PDB entry 8K9G | electron microscopy, 3.49 A resolution | chains A and B of the 8 polymer chains in the assembly

Chain A:
Protein: Piwi domain-containing protein
Organism: Thermoflavifilum thermophilum
UniProt: A0A1I7NFD7 (A0A1I7NFD7_9BACT); residues 1-507 here = UniProt positions 1-507
Sequence (507 residues; row label = number of the first residue in the row):
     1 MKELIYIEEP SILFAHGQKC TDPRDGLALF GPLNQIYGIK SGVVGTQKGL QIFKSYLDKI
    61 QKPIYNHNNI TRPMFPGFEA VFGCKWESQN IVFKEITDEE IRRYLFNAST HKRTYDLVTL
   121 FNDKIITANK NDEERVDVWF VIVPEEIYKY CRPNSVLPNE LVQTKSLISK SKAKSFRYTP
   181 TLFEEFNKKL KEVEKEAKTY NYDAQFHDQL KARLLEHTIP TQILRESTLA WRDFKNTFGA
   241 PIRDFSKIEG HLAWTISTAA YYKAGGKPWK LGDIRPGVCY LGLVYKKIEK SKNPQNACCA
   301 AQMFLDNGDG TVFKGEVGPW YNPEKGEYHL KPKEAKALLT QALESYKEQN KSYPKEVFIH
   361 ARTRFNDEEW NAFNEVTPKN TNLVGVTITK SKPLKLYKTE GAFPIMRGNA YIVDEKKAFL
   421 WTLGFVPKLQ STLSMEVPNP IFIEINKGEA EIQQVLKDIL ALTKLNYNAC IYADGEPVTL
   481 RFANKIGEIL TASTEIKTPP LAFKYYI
Not modelled in the structure: 152-203

Chain B:
Protein: TIR domain-containing protein
Organism: Thermoflavifilum thermophilum
UniProt: A0A1I7NFG5 (A0A1I7NFG5_9BACT); residue numbers follow UniProt; this construct covers 1-450
Sequence (450 residues; numbered 1 to 450; the number before each row is that of its first residue):
     1 MRNKIFISHA TPEDDDFTRW LSLKLIGLGY EVWCDILFLD KGVDFWSTIE KEIRENTCKF
    61 LIVSSTAGNK REGVLKELAV ATKVKKHLQD DMFIIPLAID ENLSYDDINI EIVRLNAIDF
   121 KKSWAKGLQD LLDAFEKQNV PKKPPDHSKS NLLYQQIFLH DKQAIEKEET YDSNWFPIIS
   181 FPNELRFHRY DWRLPKQFDV RTLAFPAIRY KEYLCTFAWE YDFIHQLPKT ETYNGQESIR
   241 ISTSDILSGR YDTDFIRNYE CQRLIVQLIN KAFELRMKDK NVREYQMSKT FAYWIEKGKL
   301 EKDKFEKIKL VGKQKNKYWH FGISAAGKLY PSPVLMVSSH IIFTMDGINL IKSKSIQHSS
   361 RRKQGKNWWN DKWREKLLAF IRFLSDDQNA IYLNVGSEEK ILISNKPLKF FGKMSYVTPS
   421 EVTLEEESVL ADINNFEEDT EDLDELEDIE

Interface between chain A and chain B:
Residue-residue contacts - 101 pairs, chain A then chain B:
  Met1(A) - Lys409(B)
  Met1(A) - Phe411(B)  hydrophobic
  Glu3(A) - Phe411(B)
  Glu3(A) - Lys413(B)
  Leu4(A) - Phe411(B)
  Tyr6(A) - Met414(B)  hydrophobic
  His16(A) - His147(B)
  Gln18(A) - His147(B)
  Gln18(A) - Asn151(B)
  Lys19(A) - Asn151(B)
  Ala28(A) - Trp20(B)  hydrogen bond (backbone-side chain)
  Ala28(A) - Lys24(B)
  Leu29(A) - Leu23(B)  hydrophobic
  Leu29(A) - Lys24(B)  hydrogen bond (backbone-side chain)
  Leu29(A) - Tyr154(B)  hydrophobic
  Phe30(A) - His147(B)
  Phe30(A) - Ser150(B)
  Phe30(A) - Asn151(B)
  Gln61(A) - Lys122(B)
  Lys62(A) - Glu101(B)  salt bridge
  Lys62(A) - Lys121(B)
  Lys62(A) - Lys122(B)
  Pro63(A) - Trp124(B)
  Tyr65(A) - Asp16(B)
  His67(A) - Glu426(B)  salt bridge
  Asn68(A) - Glu426(B)  hydrogen bond
  Asn69(A) - Asp16(B)
  Thr71(A) - Glu426(B)  hydrogen bond
  Arg72(A) - Glu426(B)  salt bridge
  Arg72(A) - Val429(B)  hydrogen bond (side chain-backbone)
  Arg72(A) - Leu430(B)
  Arg72(A) - Ile433(B)
  Met74(A) - Asp16(B)
  Met74(A) - Trp124(B)  hydrophobic
  Pro76(A) - Trp124(B)
  Glu79(A) - Ala125(B)
  Ala80(A) - Trp20(B)  hydrophobic
  Ala80(A) - Ala125(B)
  Arg243(A) - Phe436(B)  hydrogen bond (side chain-backbone)
  Arg243(A) - Asp439(B)  salt bridge
  Asp244(A) - Phe436(B)
  Phe245(A) - Phe436(B)
  Lys247(A) - Glu425(B)  salt bridge
  Ile248(A) - Val429(B)  hydrophobic
  Ile248(A) - Ile433(B)  hydrophobic
  Lys392(A) - Lys328(B)
  Pro393(A) - Trp175(B)
  Pro393(A) - Met336(B)
  Leu394(A) - Asn174(B)
  Leu394(A) - Trp175(B)
  Lys395(A) - Ser173(B)
  Lys395(A) - Asn174(B)  hydrogen bond (backbone-side chain)
  Leu396(A) - Tyr171(B)  hydrophobic
  Leu396(A) - Asp172(B)
  Leu396(A) - Ser173(B)
  Leu396(A) - Phe410(B)  hydrophobic
  Tyr397(A) - Tyr171(B)
  Tyr397(A) - Asp172(B)  hydrogen bond (backbone-backbone)
  Tyr397(A) - Trp373(B)
  Tyr397(A) - Arg374(B)
  Lys398(A) - Glu169(B)  salt bridge
  Lys398(A) - Tyr171(B)
  Lys398(A) - Arg374(B)
  Lys398(A) - Tyr416(B)  hydrogen bond
  Thr399(A) - Thr170(B)  hydrogen bond (side chain-backbone)
  Thr399(A) - Asp172(B)
  Thr399(A) - Arg374(B)
  Gly401(A) - Asp371(B)
  Ala402(A) - Asn370(B)
  Ala402(A) - Leu424(B)
  Phe403(A) - Asn370(B)  hydrogen bond (backbone-side chain)
  Phe403(A) - Tyr416(B)
  Phe403(A) - Thr418(B)
  Phe403(A) - Pro419(B)
  Phe403(A) - Thr423(B)
  Pro404(A) - Asn370(B)
  Pro404(A) - Tyr416(B)  hydrogen bond (backbone-side chain)
  Ile405(A) - Tyr171(B)
  Met406(A) - Ala164(B)  hydrophobic
  Met406(A) - Tyr416(B)  hydrophobic
  Phe425(A) - Tyr416(B)  hydrophobic
  Phe425(A) - Thr423(B)
  Pro427(A) - Lys162(B)
  Pro427(A) - Gln163(B)
  Pro427(A) - Ala164(B)
  Lys428(A) - Leu159(B)
  Lys428(A) - Lys162(B)  hydrogen bond (backbone-backbone)
  Gln430(A) - Asp161(B)  hydrogen bond (side chain-backbone)
  Gln430(A) - Pro419(B)
  Gln430(A) - Thr423(B)
  Ser431(A) - Thr423(B)
  Thr432(A) - Glu427(B)
  Thr432(A) - Leu430(B)
  Leu433(A) - Leu430(B)
  Ser434(A) - Leu430(B)
  Met435(A) - Trp369(B)  hydrophobic
  Glu436(A) - Gly365(B)
  Glu436(A) - Lys366(B)
  Glu436(A) - Trp369(B)  hydrogen bond (backbone-side chain)
  Glu436(A) - Trp373(B)  hydrogen bond
  Val437(A) - Asn370(B)
Other interface residues (no listed pair), chain A (59 interface residues in all): Lys2, Cys20, Asp25, Ile242, Tyr411, Ala469
Other interface residues (no listed pair), chain B (66 interface residues in all): Arg19, Ser148, Ser338, Ser339, Arg361, Arg362, Trp368, Leu377, Val417, Ser420, Ala431, Asn435, Glu437, Leu446

Summary:
59 residues of chain A face 66 of chain B across their interface; the contacts include 16 hydrogen bonds and 6
salt bridges. Polar contacts include Lys62(A)-Glu101(B), His67(A)-Glu426(B) and Arg72(A)-Glu426(B).
Chain A is Piwi domain-containing protein and chain B is TIR domain-containing protein, both from
Thermoflavifilum thermophilum; the structure, Cryo-EM structure of Crt-SPARTA-gRNA-tDNA dimer
(conformation-1), was determined by electron microscopy together with 8IT1, 8ISY, 8ISZ and 8IT0 from the same
study.
